Entry 9LRD (electron microscopy, 3.23 A resolution); this record covers chains A and R of the 5 polymer chains in the assembly.

Chain A:
Protein: Guanine nucleotide-binding protein G(i) subunit alpha-1
Organism: Homo sapiens
UniProtKB: P63096 (GNAI1_HUMAN); residues 1-354 here = UniProt positions 1-354
Amino-acid sequence (354 residues; each row starts with the number of its first residue):
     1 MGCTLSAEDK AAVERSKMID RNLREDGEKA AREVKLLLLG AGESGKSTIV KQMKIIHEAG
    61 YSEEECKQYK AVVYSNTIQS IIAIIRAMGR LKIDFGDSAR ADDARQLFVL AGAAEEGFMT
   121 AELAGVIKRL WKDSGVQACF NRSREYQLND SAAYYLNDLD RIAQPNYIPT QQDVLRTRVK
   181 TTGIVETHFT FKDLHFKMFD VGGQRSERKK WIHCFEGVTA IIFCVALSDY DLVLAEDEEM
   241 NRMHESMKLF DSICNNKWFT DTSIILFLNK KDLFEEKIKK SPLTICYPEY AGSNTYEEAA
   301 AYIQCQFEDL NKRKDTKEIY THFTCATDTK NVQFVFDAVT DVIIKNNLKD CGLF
Not modelled in the structure: 1-2, 56-181, 233-240
Swiss-Prot annotation at these positions:
  - region: Lys35 to Thr48 (G1 motif), Asp173 to Thr181 (G2 motif), Phe196 to Arg205 (G3 motif), Ile265 to Asp272 (G4 motif), Thr324 to Thr329 (G5 motif)
  - binding site (GTP): Glu43 to Thr48, Ser151, Leu175 to Thr181, Asp200 to Gln204, Asn269 to Asp272, Ala326
  - binding site (Mg(2+)): Ser47, Thr181
  - modified residue: Arg178 (ADP-ribosylarginine), Gln204 (Deamidated glutamine), Cys351 (ADP-ribosylcysteine)
  - lipidation: Gly2 (N-myristoyl glycine), Cys3 (S-palmitoyl cysteine)

Chain R:
Protein: Histamine H1 receptor, Genome polyprotein
Organism: Homo sapiens
UniProtKB: chimeric construct of P35367, W8GG88: residues 1-487 from P35367 (HRH1_HUMAN) positions 1-487 (same numbers); residues 526-763 from W8GG88 positions 2357-2594 (UniProt number = residue number + 1831)
Amino-acid sequence (802 residues; numbered -25 to 776; the number before each row is that of its first residue; numbers below 1 keep their minus sign (Met-25 is residue -25)):
   -25 MKTIIALSYI FCLVFADYKD DDDKEFMSLP NSSCLLEDKM CEGNKTTMAS PQLMPLVVVL
    35 STICLVTVGL NLLVLYAVRS ERKLHTVGNL YIVSLSVADL IVGAVVMPMN ILYLLMSKWS
    95 LGRPLCLFWL SMDYVASTAS IFSVFILCID RYRSVQQPLR YLKYRTKTRA SATILGAWFL
   155 SFLWVIPILG WNHFMQQTSV RREDKCETDF YDVTWFKVMT AIINFYLPTL LMLWFYAKIY
   215 KAVRQHCQHR ELINRSLPSF SEIKLRPENP KGDAKKPGKE SPWEVLKRKP KDAGGGSVLK
   275 SPSQTPKEMK SPVVFSQEDD REVDKLYCFP LDIVHMQAAA EGSSRDYVAV NRSHGQLKTD
   335 EQGLNTHGAS EISEDQMLGD SQSFSRTDSD TTTETAPGKG KLRSGSNTGL DYIKFTWKRL
   395 RSHSRQYVSG LHMNRERKAA KQLGFIMAAF ILCWIPYFIF FMVIAFCKNC CNEHLHMFTI
   455 WLGYINSTLN PLIYPLCNEN FKKTFKRILH IRSGGSGGGG SGGSSSGGGS SGGSGGGSGG
   515 SGGLEVLFQG PVSKGEELFT GVVPILVELD GDVNGHKFSV SGEGEGDATY GKLTLKFICT
   575 TGKLPVPWPT LVTTLTYGVQ CFSRYPDHMK QHDFFKSAMP EGYVQERTIF FKDDGNYKTR
   635 AEVKFEGDTL VNRIELKGID FKEDGNILGH KLEYNYNSHN VYIMADKQKN GIKVNFKIRH
   695 NIEDGSVQLA DHYQQNTPIG DGPVLLPDNH YLSTQSKLSK DPNEKRDHMV LLEFVTAAGI
   755 TLGMDELYKS GLRSHHHHHH HH
Not modelled in the structure: -25 to 28, 169-174, 224-407, 483-776
Differences from the reference sequence: initiating methionine (-25); expression tag (-24 to 0, 764-776); linker (488-525); conflict Lys731 (Ala2562 in W8GG88)
Swiss-Prot annotation at these positions:
  - region (Important for agonist binding): Asp107 to Thr112, Phe424 to Trp428
  - binding site (histamine): Asp107, Thr112, Asn198, Tyr431
  - modified residue: Thr140 (Phosphothreonine), Thr142 (Phosphothreonine), Ser230 (Phosphoserine), Thr279 (Phosphothreonine), Ser344 (Phosphoserine), Ser347 (Phosphoserine), Ser380 (Phosphoserine), Ser396 (Phosphoserine), Ser398 (Phosphoserine)
  - glycosylation (N-linked (GlcNAc...) asparagine): Asn5, Asn18
Cystine bridges: Cys100-Cys180, Cys441-Cys444
Residues lining bound ligands: histamine (HSM): Asp107, Tyr108, Ser111, Thr112, Trp158, Asn198, Trp428, Tyr431, Phe432, Phe435, Tyr458

How chain A and chain R interact:
Contacting residue pairs - 28 pairs, chain A then chain R:
  Arg32(A) with Thr140(R)
  Asp193(A) with Lys137(R), salt bridge
  Leu194(A) with Leu133(R), hydrophobic
  Phe336(A) with Leu133(R), hydrophobic
  Thr340(A) with Leu133(R)
  Asp341(A) with His220(R), salt bridge
  Ile343(A) with Pro132(R), hydrophobic; Leu133(R), hydrophobic
  Ile344(A) with Val129(R); Pro132(R), hydrophobic; His220(R)
  Asn347(A) with Ser128(R), hydrogen bond
  Leu348(A) with Val129(R), hydrophobic; Val217(R), hydrophobic
  Asp350(A) with Asn472(R), hydrogen bond
  Cys351(A) with Arg125(R); Gln416(R), hydrogen bond (backbone-side chain)
  Gly352(A) with Lys412(R); Gln416(R), hydrogen bond (backbone-side chain); Cys471(R)
  Leu353(A) with Ile213(R), hydrophobic; Val217(R), hydrophobic; Ala413(R); Gln416(R); Leu417(R), hydrophobic
  Phe354(A) with His220(R); Cys221(R), hydrophobic; Lys412(R), hydrogen bond (backbone-side chain)
Also at the interface, not in a pair above, chain A (16 interface residues in all): Asp315
Also at the interface, not in a pair above, chain R (19 interface residues in all): Leu136, Arg409

Overview:
Chain A and chain R form an interface of 16 and 19 residues respectively; the contacts include 5 hydrogen
bonds and 2 salt bridges. Polar pairs include Asp193(A)-Lys137(R), Asp341(A)-His220(R) and
Asn347(A)-Ser128(R). Ligands of chain R: histamine.
Chain A is Guanine nucleotide-binding protein G(i) subunit alpha-1 and chain R is Histamine H1 receptor,
Genome polyprotein, both from Homo sapiens; the structure, Cryo-EM structure of the histamine H1 receptor-Gi
protein complex, was determined by electron microscopy (same publication as 9LRB, 9LRC and 9LRE).
